2W6J - chains A and E of the 9 polymer chains in the assembly; structure by X-ray diffraction, 3.84 A resolution.

# Chain A
Molecule: ATP synthase subunit alpha heart isoform, mitochondrial
From: Bos taurus
Notes: EC 3.6.3.14
UniProt: P19483 (ATPA1_BOVIN); residues -42 to 510 here correspond to UniProt positions 1-553 (UniProt number = residue number + 43)
Sequence (553 residues; each row starts with the number of its first residue; numbers below 1 keep their minus sign (Met-42 is residue -42)):
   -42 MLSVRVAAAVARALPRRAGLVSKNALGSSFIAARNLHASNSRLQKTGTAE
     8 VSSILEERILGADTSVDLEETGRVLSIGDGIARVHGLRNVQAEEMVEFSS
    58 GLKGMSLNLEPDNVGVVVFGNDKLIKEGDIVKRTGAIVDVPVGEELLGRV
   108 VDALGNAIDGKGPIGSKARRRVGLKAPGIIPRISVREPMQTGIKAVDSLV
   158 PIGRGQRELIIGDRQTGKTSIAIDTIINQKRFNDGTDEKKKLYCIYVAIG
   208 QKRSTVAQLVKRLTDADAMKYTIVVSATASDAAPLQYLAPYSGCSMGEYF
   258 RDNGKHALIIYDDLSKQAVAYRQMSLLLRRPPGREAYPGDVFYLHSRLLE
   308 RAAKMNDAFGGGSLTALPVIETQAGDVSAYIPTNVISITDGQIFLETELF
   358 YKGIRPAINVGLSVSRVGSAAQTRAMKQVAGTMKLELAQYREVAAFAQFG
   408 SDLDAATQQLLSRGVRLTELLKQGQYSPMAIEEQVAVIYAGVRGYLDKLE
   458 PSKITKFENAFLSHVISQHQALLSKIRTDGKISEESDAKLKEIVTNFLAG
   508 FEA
Not modelled in the structure: -42 to 23
Swiss-Prot annotation at these positions:
  - binding site (ATP): Gln172, Gly174, Lys175, Thr176, Ser177, Gln430, Gln432
  - binding site (Mg(2+)): Thr176, Asp269
  - site: Ser370 (Required for activity)
  - modified residue: Gln1 (Pyrrolidone carboxylic acid), Ser10 (Phosphoserine), Ser22 (Phosphoserine), Ser33 (Phosphoserine), Ser63 (Phosphoserine), Lys80 (N6-acetyllysine), Lys83 (N6-acetyllysine), Lys89 (N6-acetyllysine), Thr91 (Phosphothreonine), Lys118 (N6-acetyllysine), Ser123 (Phosphoserine), Lys124 (N6-acetyllysine), Ser141 (Phosphoserine), Arg161 (Omega-N-methylarginine), Lys187 (N6-acetyllysine), Lys196 (N6-acetyllysine), Lys197 (N6-acetyllysine), Lys218 (N6-acetyllysine), Lys262 (N6-acetyllysine), Lys384 (N6-acetyllysine) and 6 more in UniProt
  - glycosylation: Ser33 (O-linked (GlcNAc) serine)

# Chain E
Molecule: ATP synthase subunit beta, mitochondrial
From: Bos taurus
Notes: EC 3.6.3.14
UniProt: P00829 (ATPB_BOVIN); residues -49 to 478 here correspond to UniProt positions 1-528 (UniProt number = residue number + 50)
Sequence (528 residues; each row starts with the number of its first residue; numbers below 1 keep their minus sign (Met-49 is residue -49)):
   -49 MLGLVGRVVAASASGALRGLSPSAPLPQAQLLLRAAPAALQPARDYAAQA
     1 SPSPKAGATTGRIVAVIGAVVDVQFDEGLPPILNALEVQGRETRLVLEVA
    51 QHLGESTVRTIAMDGTEGLVRGQKVLDSGAPIRIPVGPETLGRIMNVIGE
   101 PIDERGPIKTKQFAAIHAEAPEFVEMSVEQEILVTGIKVVDLLAPYAKGG
   151 KIGLFGGAGVGKTVLIMELINNVAKAHGGYSVFAGVGERTREGNDLYHEM
   201 IESGVINLKDATSKVALVYGQMNEPPGARARVALTGLTVAEYFRDQEGQD
   251 VLLFIDNIFRFTQAGSEVSALLGRIPSAVGYQPTLATDMGTMQERITTTK
   301 KGSITSVQAIYVPADDLTDPAPATTFAHLDATTVLSRAIAELGIYPAVDP
   351 LDSTSRIMDPNIVGSEHYDVARGVQKILQDYKSLQDIIAILGMDELSEED
   401 KLTVSRARKIQRFLSQPFQVAEVFTGHLGKLVPLKETIKGFQQILAGEYD
   451 HLPEQAFYMVGPIEEAVAKADKLAEEHS
Not modelled in the structure: -49 to 8, 388-395, 475-478
Swiss-Prot annotation at these positions:
  - binding site (ADP): Gly159, Val160, Gly161, Lys162, Thr163, Val164
  - binding site (ATP): Gly159, Gly161, Lys162, Thr163, Val164, Arg189
  - binding site (phosphate): Gly159, Val160, Gly161, Lys162, Thr163
  - binding site (Mg(2+)): Thr163, Glu188
  - modified residue: Lys74 (N6-acetyllysine), Lys111 (N6-acetyllysine), Lys148 (N6-acetyllysine), Lys209 (N6-acetyllysine), Lys214 (N6-acetyllysine), Thr262 (Phosphothreonine), Ser365 (Phosphoserine), Lys376 (N6-acetyllysine), Ser383 (Phosphoserine), Lys430 (N6-acetyllysine), Lys435 (N6-acetyllysine), Lys472 (N6-acetyllysine)
  - glycosylation: Ser56 (O-linked (GlcNAc) serine)

# How chain A and chain E interact
Contacting residue pairs (80):
  Gly43(A) with Arg71(E), hydrogen bond (backbone-side chain)
  Leu44(A) with Arg71(E), hydrogen bond (backbone-side chain)
  Arg45(A) with Val70(E); Arg71(E)
  Asn46(A) with Val70(E)
  Val47(A) with Leu69(E); Val70(E)
  Gln48(A) with Gly68(E); Leu69(E); Val70(E)
  Ala49(A) with Val16(E), hydrophobic; Thr66(E); Glu67(E); Gly68(E), hydrogen bond (backbone-backbone); Leu69(E), hydrogen bond (backbone-backbone)
  Glu50(A) with Glu67(E)
  Asn65(A) with Val16(E); Ile17(E)
  Leu66(A) with Ala15(E); Val16(E), hydrogen bond (backbone-backbone); Ile17(E); Leu69(E)
  Glu67(A) with Val14(E); Ile17(E); Arg71(E), hydrogen bond (backbone-side chain)
  Pro68(A) with Val14(E); Ala15(E)
  Val71(A) with Arg71(E)
  Lys132(A) with Asp64(E), salt bridge
  Ala133(A) with Asn223(E)
  Pro134(A) with Thr190(E)
  Gly135(A) with Thr190(E)
  Ile136(A) with Thr190(E); Gly193(E); Asn194(E); Tyr219(E), hydrophobic; Gln221(E)
  Ile137(A) with Ile102(E); Asp103(E); Glu104(E); Tyr197(E), hydrophobic
  Arg139(A) with Thr190(E); Arg191(E); Asn194(E)
  Ile140(A) with Asn194(E)
  Ser141(A) with Asp195(E), hydrogen bond
  Val142(A) with Arg191(E)
  Arg164(A) with Arg189(E)
  Arg287(A) with Ile17(E); Gly18(E)
  Pro288(A) with Ala270(E); Gly273(E)
  Pro289(A) with Pro276(E)
  Gly296(A) with Glu267(E); Ala270(E)
  Phe299(A) with Met222(E), hydrophobic; Arg229(E); Gln263(E); Glu267(E)
  Tyr300(A) with Asn223(E); Glu224(E); Pro225(E)
  Ser303(A) with Met222(E), hydrogen bond (side chain-backbone); Asn223(E)
  Arg304(A) with Asn223(E)
  Glu307(A) with Glu188(E); Arg189(E); Thr190(E), hydrogen bond (side chain-backbone); Met222(E)
  Ser335(A) with Ala314(E)
  Ser344(A) with Arg189(E), hydrogen bond (backbone-side chain); Met222(E)
  Ile345(A) with Arg189(E), hydrogen bond (backbone-side chain); Met222(E), hydrophobic
  Thr346(A) with Arg189(E), hydrogen bond (backbone-side chain)
  Asp347(A) with Arg191(E), salt bridge
  Arg373(A) with Ala158(E); Arg189(E); Glu192(E), salt bridge
  Val374(A) with Arg191(E)
Interface residues without a listed pair, chain A (47 interface residues in all): Leu64, Asn70, Gly290, Arg291, Asp297, Leu392, Ala395
Interface residues without a listed pair, chain E (44 interface residues in all): Gly65, Ile94, Pro226, Leu271, Val279, Glu341

# In short
The interface between chain A and chain E involves 47 residues on one side and 44 on the other; the contacts
include 12 hydrogen bonds and 3 salt bridges. Polar pairs include Lys132(A)-Asp64(E), Asp347(A)-Arg191(E) and
Arg373(A)-Glu192(E).
Chain A is ATP synthase subunit alpha heart isoform, mitochondrial and chain E is ATP synthase subunit beta,
mitochondrial, both from Bos taurus; the structure, Low resolution structures of bovine mitochondrial
F1-ATPase during controlled dehydration: Hydration State 5, was determined by X-ray diffraction, deposited
together with 2W6E, 2W6F, 2W6G, 2W6H and 2W6I.
